PDB entry 1VQN | X-ray diffraction, 2.40 A resolution | chains 0 and A of the 33 polymer chains in the assembly

Chain 0:
Molecule: 23S ribosomal RNA
Source organism: Haloarcula marismortui
Sequence (2922 nucleotides; each row starts with the number of its first residue):
     2 UUGGCUACUAUGCCAGCUGGUGGAUUGCUCGGCUCAGGCGCUGAUGAAGG
    52 ACGUGCCAAGCUGCGAUAAGCCAUGGGGAGCCGCACGGAGGCGAAGAACC
   102 AUGGAUUUCCGAAUGAGAAUCUCUCUAACAAUUGCUUCGCGCAAUGAGGA
   152 ACCCCGAGAACUGAAACAUCUCAGUAUCGGGAGGAACAGAAAACGCAAUG
   202 UGAUGUCGUUAGUAACCGCGAGUGAACGCGAUACAGCCCAAACCGAAGCC
   252 CUCACGGGCAAUGUGGUGUCAGGGCUACCUCUCAUCAGCCGACCGUCUCG
   302 ACGAAGUCUCUUGGAACAGAGCGUGAUACAGGGUGACAACCCCGUACUCG
   352 AGACCAGUACGACGUGCGGUAGUGCCAGAGUAGCGGGGGUUGGAUAUCCC
   402 UCGCGAAUAACGCAGGCAUCGACUGCGAAGGCUAAACACAACCUGAGACC
   452 GAUAGUGAACAAGUAGUGUGAACGAACGCUGCAAAGUACCCUCAGAAGGG
   502 AGGCGAAAUAGAGCAUGAAAUCAGUUGGCGAUCGAGCGACAGGGCAUACA
   552 AGGUCCCUCGACGAAUGACCGACGCGCGAGCGUCCAGUAAGACUCACGGG
   602 AAGCCGAUGUUCUGUCGUACGUUUUGAAAAACGAGCCAGGGAGUGUGUCU
   652 GCAUGGCAAGUCUAACCGGAGUAUCCGGGGAGGCACAGGGAAACCGACAU
   702 GGCCGCAGGGCUUUGCCCGAGGGCCGCCGUCUUCAAGGGCGGGGAGCCAU
   752 GUGGACACGACCCGAAUCCGGACGAUCUACGCAUGGACAAGAUGAAGCGU
   802 GCCGAAAGGCACGUGGAAGUCUGUUAGAGUUGGUGUCCUACAAUACCCUC
   852 UCGUGAUCUAUGUGUAGGGGUGAAAGGCCCAUCGAGUCCGGCAACAGCUG
   902 GUUCCAAUCGAAACAUGUCGAAGCAUGACCUCCGCCGAGGUAGUCUGUGA
   952 GGUAGAGCGACCGAUUGGUGUGUCCGCCUCCGAGAGGAGUCGGCACACCU
  1002 GUCAAACUCCAAACUUACAGACGCCGUUUGACGCGGGGAUUCCGGUGCGC
  1052 GGGGUAAGCCUGUGUACCAGGAGGGGAACAACCCAGAGAUAGGUUAAGGU
  1102 CCCCAAGUGUGGAUUAAGUGUAAUCCUCUGAAGGUGGUCUCGAGCCCUAG
  1152 ACAGCCGGGAGGUGAGCUUAGAAGCAGCUACCCUCUAAGAAAAGCGUAAC
  1202 AGCUUACCGGCCGAGGUUUGAGGCGCCCAAAAUGAUCGGGACUCAAAUCC
  1252 ACCACCGAGACCUGUCCGUACCACUCAUACUGGUAAUCGAGUAGAUUGGC
  1302 GCUCUAAUUGGAUGGAAGUAGGGGUGAAAACUCCUAUGGACCGAUUAGUG
  1352 ACGAAAAUCCUGGCCAUAGUAGCAGCGAUAGUCGGGUGAGAACCCCGACG
  1402 GCCUAAUGGAUAAGGGUUCCUCAGCACUGCUGAUCAGCUGAGGGUUAGCC
  1452 GGUCCUAAGUCAUACCGCAACUCGACUAUGACGAAAUGGGAAACGGGUUA
  1502 AUAUUCCCGUGCCACUAUGCAGUGAAAGUUGACGCCCUGGGGUCGAUCAC
  1552 GCUGGGCAUUCGCCCAGUCGAACCGUCCAACUCCGUGGAAGCCGUAAUGG
  1602 CAGGAAGCGGACGAACGGCGGCAUAGGGAAACGUGAUUCAACCUGGGGCC
  1652 CAUGAAAAGACGAGCAUAGUGUCCGUACCGAGAACCGACACAGGUGUCCA
  1702 UGGCGGCGAAAGCCAAGGCCUGUCGGGAGCAACCAACGUUAGGGAAUUCG
  1752 GCAAGUUAGUCCCGUACCUUCGGAAGAAGGGAUGCCUGCUCCGGAACGGA
  1802 GCAGGUCGCAGUGACUCGGAAGCUCGGACUGUCUAGUAACAACAUAGGUG
  1852 ACCGCAAAUCCGCAAGGACUCGUACGGUCACUGAAUCCUGCCCAGUGCAG
  1902 GUAUCUGAACACCUCGUACAAGAGGACGAAGGACCUGUCAACGGCGGGGG
  1952 UAACUAUGACCCUCUUAAGGUAGCGUAGUACCUUGCCGCAUCAGUAGCGG
  2002 CUUGCAUGAAUGGAUUAACCAGAGCUUCACUGUCCCAACGUUGGGCCCGG
  2052 UGAACUGUACAUUCCAGUGCGGAGUCUGGAGACACCCAGGGGGAAGCGAA
  2102 GACCCUAUGGAGCUUUACUGCAGGCUGUCGCUGAGACGUGGUCGCCGAUG
  2152 UGCAGCAUAGGUAGGAGACACUACACAGGUACCCGCGCUAGCGGGCCACC
  2202 GAGUCAACAGUGAAAUACUACCCGUCGGUGACUGCGACUCUCACUCCGGG
  2252 AGGAGGACACCGAUAGCCGGGCAGUUUGACUGGGGCGGUACGCGCUCGAA
  2302 AAGAUAUCGAGCGCGCCCUAUGGCUAUCUCAGCCGGGACAGAGACCCGGC
  2352 GAAGAGUGCAAGAGCAAAAGAUAGCUUGACAGUGUUCUUCCCAACGAGGA
  2402 ACGCUGACGCGAAAGCGUGGUCUAGCGAACCAAUUAGCCUGCUUGAUGCG
  2452 GGCAAUUGAUGACAGAAAAGCUACCCUAGGGAUAACAGAGUCGUCACUCG
  2502 CAAGAGCACAUAUCGACCGAGUGGCUUGCUACCUCGAUGUCGGUUCCCUC
  2552 CAUCCUGCCCGUGCAGAAGCGGGCAAGGGUGAGGUUGUUCGCCUAUUAAA
  2602 GGAGGUCGUGAGCUGGGUUUAGACCGUCGUGAGACAGGUCGGCUGCUAUC
  2652 UACUGGGUGUGUAAUGGUGUCUGACAAGAACGACCGUAUAGUACGAGAGG
  2702 AACUACGGUUGGUGGCCACUGGUGUACCGGUUGUUCGAGAGAGCACGUGC
  2752 CGGGUAGCCACGCCACACGGGGUAAGAGCUGAACGCAUCUAAGCUCGAAA
  2802 CCCACUUGGAAAAGAGACACCGCCGAGGUCCCGCGUACAAGACGCGGUCG
  2852 AUAGACUCGGGGUGUGCGCGUCGAGGUAACGAGACGUUAAGCCCACGAGC
  2902 ACUAACAGACCAAAGCCAUCAU
Unresolved in the structure: 2-9, 126-127, 715, 971-998, 1560, 1952-1963, 2137-2236, 2339-2343, 2665-2666, 2915-2923
Modified / non-standard residues: 1MA (6-hydro-1-methyladenosine-5'-monophosphate) at position 628, OMU (o2'-methyluridine 5'-monophosphate) at position 2587, OMG (o2'-methylguanosine-5'-monophosphate) at position 2588, UR3 (3-methyluridine-5'-monophoshate) at position 2619, PSU (pseudouridine-5'-monophosphate) at position 2621
Metal / ion sites: Na+ site 1: U12 (together with Sr2+) (shared with 1 residue of chain R); Mg2+ site 1 near G28 (its only coordinating residue here); Sr2+ site 1: G33, C34, U457; Na+ site 2: C40, C443; Na+ site 3: G56, A59, G61; Na+ site 4: G66, U107, U108; Sr2+ site 2: G84, C85 (shared with 1 residue of chain T); Sr2+ site 3: C85, A86, C87 (shared with 1 residue of chain T); Mg2+ site 2: U115, G118; Na+ site 5: C130, U146; Na+ site 6: C141, G142; Sr2+ site 4: G147, A183 (shared with 1 residue of chain M); 79 more Mg2+ sites not listed; 2 more K+ sites not listed; 57 more Na+ sites not listed; 86 more Sr2+ sites not listed

Chain A:
Protein: 50S ribosomal protein L2P
Source organism: Haloarcula marismortui
Reference sequence: P20276 (RL2_HALMA); residues 0-239 here = UniProt positions 0-239
Amino-acid sequence (240 residues; each row starts with the number of its first residue; numbering starts at 0):
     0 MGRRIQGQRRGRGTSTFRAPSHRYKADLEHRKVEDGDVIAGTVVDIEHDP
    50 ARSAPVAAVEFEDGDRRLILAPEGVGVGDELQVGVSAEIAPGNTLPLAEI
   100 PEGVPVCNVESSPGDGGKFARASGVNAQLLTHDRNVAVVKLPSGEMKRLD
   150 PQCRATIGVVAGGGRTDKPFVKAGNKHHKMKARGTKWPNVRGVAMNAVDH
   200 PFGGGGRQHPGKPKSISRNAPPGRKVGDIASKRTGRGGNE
Unresolved in the structure: 0, 238-239
Metal / ion sites: Mg2+ site 1: Leu27, Arg120; Sr2+ site 1 near Glu28 (its only coordinating residue here); Mg2+ site 2: Asn188 (shared with A1845(0), U1846(0), G1884(0) of chain 0); Sr2+ site 2: Phe201, Gly202, Gly203, His208 (shared with A2633(0) of chain 0)

Interface between chain 0 and chain A:
Contacting residue pairs (254; chain 0 residue first):
  C781(0) with Thr15(A), hydrogen bond to the sugar
  G782(0) with Ser14(A), hydrogen bond to the sugar; Thr15(A), hydrogen bond to the sugar
  C783(0) with Ser14(A), sugar contact; His21(A), hydrogen bond to the phosphate; Arg22(A), phosphate contact; Lys180(A), phosphate contact
  A784(0) with His21(A), salt bridge to the phosphate; Arg22(A), salt bridge to the phosphate
  G820(0) with Lys171(A), salt bridge to the phosphate; Ala172(A), hydrogen bond to the base; Gly173(A), hydrogen bond to the base
  A857(0) with Ala172(A), base contact; Gly173(A), phosphate contact; His176(A), sugar contact; His177(A), salt bridge to the phosphate; Trp186(A), base contact
  U866(0) with Arg11(A), hydrogen bond to the phosphate; Thr13(A), sugar contact
  A867(0) with Arg11(A), salt bridge to the phosphate
  G870(0) with Arg3(A), salt bridge to the phosphate
  G871(0) with Arg2(A), hydrogen bond to the base; Arg3(A), salt bridge to the phosphate; Arg8(A), salt bridge to the phosphate; Arg11(A), phosphate contact
  U872(0) with Arg2(A), hydrogen bond to the base; Arg8(A), hydrogen bond to the base; Thr13(A), hydrogen bond to the phosphate; Phe16(A), phosphate contact
  G873(0) with Arg2(A), base contact; Arg8(A), hydrogen bond to the base; Thr15(A), phosphate contact; Lys185(A), salt bridge to the phosphate; Asp198(A), hydrogen bond to the base
  A874(0) with Lys185(A), salt bridge to the phosphate; Pro187(A), sugar contact; Val189(A), sugar contact
  A875(0) with Val189(A), sugar contact; Ala193(A), hydrogen bond to the sugar; Met194(A), base contact; Asp198(A), base contact
  G877(0) with Asn195(A), hydrogen bond to the sugar; Val197(A), base contact
  G878(0) with Arg2(A), hydrogen bond to the base
  C879(0) with Arg2(A), base contact
  A886(0) with Gly1(A), hydrogen bond to the base; Arg2(A), base contact
  G1460(0) with Arg17(A), salt bridge to the phosphate
  C1652(0) with Ser52(A), hydrogen bond to the phosphate; Arg164(A), sugar contact; Thr165(A), base contact; Lys167(A), hydrogen bond to the base; Phe169(A), stacking on the base; Lys178(A), hydrogen bond to the base
  A1653(0) with His47(A), salt bridge to the phosphate; Ser52(A), hydrogen bond to the phosphate; His177(A), stacking on the base; Lys178(A), sugar contact
  U1654(0) with His47(A), stacking on the base; Pro49(A), phosphate contact; Ala181(A), phosphate contact
  C1844(0) with Arg190(A), salt bridge to the phosphate; Ala193(A), sugar contact; Gln207(A), hydrogen bond to the phosphate
  A1845(0) with Pro187(A), phosphate contact; Asn188(A), phosphate contact; Val189(A), phosphate contact; Arg190(A), salt bridge to the phosphate
  U1846(0) with Ala172(A), sugar contact; Trp186(A), sugar contact; Pro187(A), phosphate contact; Asn188(A), hydrogen bond to the phosphate
  A1847(0) with Phe169(A), phosphate contact; Val170(A), hydrogen bond to the sugar; Lys175(A), salt bridge to the phosphate; Trp186(A), hydrogen bond to the phosphate
  G1848(0) with Pro168(A), phosphate contact; Phe169(A), hydrogen bond to the phosphate
  U1850(0) with Arg235(A), hydrogen bond to the phosphate
  G1851(0) with Asp227(A), hydrogen bond to the base; Thr233(A), sugar contact; Gly234(A), sugar contact; Arg235(A), salt bridge to the phosphate
  A1852(0) with Asp227(A), sugar contact; Ile228(A), hydrogen bond to the sugar; Ser230(A), phosphate contact; Lys231(A), phosphate contact; Arg232(A), sugar contact
  C1853(0) with Arg217(A), hydrogen bond to the sugar; Ile228(A), sugar contact; Ala229(A), sugar contact; Ser230(A), phosphate contact; Lys231(A), salt bridge to the phosphate
  C1854(0) with Lys231(A), salt bridge to the phosphate
  G1855(0) with Phe118(A), base contact; Leu140(A), base contact; Pro141(A), base contact; Ser142(A), hydrogen bond to the base; Glu144(A), hydrogen bond to the sugar; Lys146(A), hydrogen bond to the phosphate
  C1856(0) with Lys117(A), sugar contact; Lys146(A), salt bridge to the phosphate
  A1857(0) with Ser110(A), hydrogen bond to the phosphate; Lys117(A), phosphate contact
  A1859(0) with Arg217(A), hydrogen bond to the phosphate
  U1860(0) with Arg9(A), hydrogen bond to the base; Arg217(A), salt bridge to the phosphate; Lys224(A), salt bridge to the phosphate; Ile228(A), sugar contact
  C1861(0) with Gly6(A), hydrogen bond to the sugar; Gln7(A), hydrogen bond to the sugar; Gly10(A), hydrogen bond to the sugar; Pro221(A), phosphate contact; Lys224(A), phosphate contact
  C1862(0) with Arg3(A), phosphate contact; Gln7(A), hydrogen bond to the phosphate; Gly10(A), sugar contact; Arg11(A), sugar contact; Pro221(A), phosphate contact
  G1863(0) with Arg3(A), salt bridge to the phosphate
  G1868(0) with Gly10(A), hydrogen bond to the base
  A1869(0) with Arg9(A), sugar contact; Gly12(A), sugar contact; Phe16(A), sugar contact; Arg17(A), phosphate contact
  C1870(0) with Arg9(A), sugar contact; Phe16(A), sugar contact; Arg17(A), phosphate contact; Ala18(A), hydrogen bond to the phosphate; Gly183(A), phosphate contact
  U1871(0) with Ala18(A), phosphate contact; Gly183(A), hydrogen bond to the phosphate
  C1872(0) with Ser20(A), hydrogen bond to the phosphate; Tyr23(A), base contact; Ala25(A), hydrogen bond to the sugar; Asp26(A), hydrogen bond to the base
  G1873(0) with Ala50(A), sugar contact; Arg51(A), phosphate contact; Arg120(A), salt bridge to the phosphate
  U1874(0) with Arg51(A), salt bridge to the phosphate; Lys117(A), hydrogen bond to the sugar; Phe118(A), sugar contact; Ala119(A), hydrogen bond to the sugar; Arg120(A), salt bridge to the phosphate; Ala121(A), phosphate contact
  A1875(0) with Ala119(A), hydrogen bond to the phosphate; Arg120(A), hydrogen bond to the phosphate; Ala121(A), hydrogen bond to the phosphate; Val124(A), phosphate contact; Pro141(A), sugar contact; Ser142(A), hydrogen bond to the sugar
  C1876(0) with Ala121(A), sugar contact; Ser122(A), hydrogen bond to the sugar; Gly123(A), hydrogen bond to the base; Val124(A), base contact; Pro141(A), phosphate contact; Gly162(A), base contact; Gly163(A), hydrogen bond to the base; Arg164(A), hydrogen bond to the phosphate; Thr165(A), base contact
  G1877(0) with Arg164(A), salt bridge to the phosphate; Lys178(A), salt bridge to the phosphate
  G1878(0) with Arg182(A), salt bridge to the phosphate
  U1879(0) with Arg9(A), hydrogen bond to the phosphate; Gly183(A), phosphate contact; Thr184(A), hydrogen bond to the phosphate
  C1880(0) with Gly6(A), phosphate contact; Arg9(A), salt bridge to the phosphate; Val225(A), sugar contact; Gly226(A), hydrogen bond to the sugar
  A1881(0) with His199(A), salt bridge to the phosphate; Phe201(A), phosphate contact; Lys213(A), sugar contact; Val225(A), phosphate contact; Gly226(A), phosphate contact
  C1882(0) with Arg190(A), phosphate contact; Gly191(A), hydrogen bond to the phosphate; Val192(A), hydrogen bond to the phosphate; Phe201(A), phosphate contact; Lys213(A), sugar contact
  U1883(0) with Arg190(A), salt bridge to the phosphate
  G1884(0) with Arg190(A), base contact
  G1898(0) with Pro212(A), sugar contact; Ser214(A), hydrogen bond to the sugar
  C1899(0) with Ser214(A), sugar contact; Ile215(A), sugar contact; Ser216(A), sugar contact; Ala229(A), sugar contact; Ser230(A), hydrogen bond to the sugar
  A1900(0) with Ser216(A), phosphate contact; Arg217(A), hydrogen bond to the phosphate; Ala229(A), sugar contact; Ser230(A), sugar contact; Lys231(A), sugar contact
  G1938(0) with Lys231(A), hydrogen bond to the base
  U1939(0) with Arg232(A), hydrogen bond to the phosphate; Thr233(A), hydrogen bond to the sugar; Gly237(A), phosphate contact
  C1940(0) with Arg232(A), salt bridge to the phosphate; Thr233(A), sugar contact; Gly234(A), phosphate contact; Gly236(A), hydrogen bond to the phosphate
  A1941(0) with Gly234(A), sugar contact; Arg235(A), base contact; Gly236(A), phosphate contact
  A1942(0) with Pro212(A), sugar contact; Lys213(A), salt bridge to the phosphate; Asp227(A), sugar contact; Thr233(A), hydrogen bond to the sugar; Gly234(A), hydrogen bond to the phosphate
  C1943(0) with Pro209(A), phosphate contact; Lys211(A), sugar contact; Pro212(A), sugar contact
  G1944(0) with His208(A), salt bridge to the phosphate; Pro209(A), phosphate contact
  U2012(0) with Gln207(A), sugar contact
  C2114(0) with Gly1(A), hydrogen bond to the phosphate; Ala196(A), phosphate contact; Val197(A), phosphate contact
  U2115(0) with Ala196(A), phosphate contact
  A2123(0) with Pro220(A), base contact
  G2124(0) with Asn218(A), hydrogen bond to the base
  G2125(0) with Asn218(A), hydrogen bond to the sugar
  C2126(0) with Asn218(A), sugar contact
  C2248(0) with Ser111(A), hydrogen bond to the sugar; Pro112(A), hydrogen bond to the sugar
  G2249(0) with Gly113(A), sugar contact; Asp114(A), phosphate contact
  G2250(0) with Lys31(A), salt bridge to the phosphate; Glu33(A), base contact
  G2270(0) with Arg223(A), hydrogen bond to the phosphate
  G2271(0) with Arg223(A), salt bridge to the phosphate
  G2272(0) with Pro220(A), base contact; Pro221(A), sugar contact; Gly222(A), sugar contact; Arg223(A), salt bridge to the phosphate
  C2273(0) with Gly1(A), hydrogen bond to the phosphate
  C2625(0) with Gly205(A), phosphate contact; Gln207(A), phosphate contact
  C2626(0) with Arg206(A), phosphate contact
  C2629(0) with Arg206(A), base contact
  G2630(0) with Arg206(A), hydrogen bond to the base; His208(A), base contact
  U2631(0) with Gly210(A), sugar contact
  G2632(0) with His208(A), phosphate contact; Gly210(A), sugar contact
  A2633(0) with Gly202(A), phosphate contact; Gly203(A), phosphate contact; Gly204(A), hydrogen bond to the phosphate; His208(A), salt bridge to the phosphate
  G2634(0) with Gly203(A), phosphate contact; Gly204(A), hydrogen bond to the phosphate; Gly205(A), hydrogen bond to the base; Arg206(A), base contact
Also at the interface, not in a pair above, chain 0 (99 interface residues in all): U858, G865, A876, A1459, G1655, A1843, U2117, G2254, A2255, A2274
Also at the interface, not in a pair above, chain A (124 interface residues in all): Gln5, Lys24, Val32, Asp149, Gly161, Pro200

Overview:
Chain 0 and chain A form an interface of 99 and 124 residues respectively, with 81 hydrogen bonds, 38 salt
bridges and 3 aromatic stacking contacts. Polar contacts include G820(0)-Ala172(A), G820(0)-Gly173(A) and
G871(0)-Arg2(A). The Sr2+ site 1 is built by G33(0), C34(0) and U457(0).
Chain 0 is 23S ribosomal RNA and chain A is 50S ribosomal protein L2P, both from Haloarcula marismortui; the
structure, The structure of CC-HPMN AND CCA-PHE-CAP-BIO bound to the large ribosomal subunit of haloarcula
marismortui, was determined by X-ray diffraction, deposited together with 1VQ6 and 1VQ7.
